7PAJ - chains c and 3 of the 56 polymer chains in the assembly; structure by electron microscopy, 7.30 A resolution (low resolution: residue-level contacts below are approximate; hydrogen-bond / salt-bridge calls are withheld).

[Chain c]
Name: 50S ribosomal protein L4
Source organism: Mycoplasma pneumoniae M129
UniProtKB: P75579 (RL4_MYCPN); numbering as in UniProt (aligned over 1-212)
Amino-acid sequence (212 residues; row label = number of the first residue in the row):
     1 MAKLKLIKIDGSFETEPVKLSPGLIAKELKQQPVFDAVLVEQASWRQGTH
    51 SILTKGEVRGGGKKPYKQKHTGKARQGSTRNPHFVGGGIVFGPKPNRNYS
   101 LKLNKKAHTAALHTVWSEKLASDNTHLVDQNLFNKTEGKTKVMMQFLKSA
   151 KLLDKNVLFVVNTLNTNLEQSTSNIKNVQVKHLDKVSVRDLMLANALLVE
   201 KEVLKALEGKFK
Disordered / not traced: 1, 212

[Chain 3]
Molecule: 23S ribosomal RNA
Source organism: Mycoplasma pneumoniae M129
Sequence (2907 nucleotides; row label = number of the first residue in the row):
     1 UACAAUAAGUUACUAAGGGCUUAUGGUGGAUGCCUUGGCACUAAUAGGCG
    51 AUGAAGGACGUGUUAACCUGCGAUAAGCUUCGGGUAGGUGGUAAGAACCU
   101 CAGAUCCGGAGAUUUCCGAAUGGAGCAAUCCGGUAGUUGGAAACAGCUAU
   151 CAUUAAUUGAUGAAUAAAUAGUCAAUUAAAGCAAUACGUGGUGAAGUGAA
   201 ACAUCUCAGUAGCCACAGGAAAAGAAAACGAAUGUGAUUCCGUGUGUAGU
   251 GGCGAGCGAAAGCGGAACAGGCCAAACUUAUCAUUAGAUAGGGGUUGUAG
   301 GGCUUGCAAUGUGGACUUGAAAACGAUAGAAGAAGCUGUUGGAAAGCAGC
   351 GCGCAAAAGGGUGAUAGCCCCGUAUUUGAAAUUGUUUUCAUACCUAGCGA
   401 GAUCCCUGAGUAGCUCGGAAAACGUUAUUUUGAGUGAAUCUGCCCAGACC
   451 AUUGGGUAAGCCUAAAUACUAAUUAGUGACCGAUAGCGAAACAGUACCGU
   501 GAGGGAAAGGUGAAAAGAACCCAGAGAUGGGAGUGAAAUAGAUUCUGAAA
   551 CCAUAUGCCUACAACGUGUCAGAGCACAUUAAUGUGUGAUGGCGUGCGUU
   601 UUGAAGUAUGAGCCGGCGAGUUAUGAUAGCAAGCGUUAGUUAACCAGGAG
   651 AUGGGGAGCUGUAGCGAAAGCGAGUUUUAAAAGAGCGUUUGUUUGUUAUU
   701 AUAGACCCGAAACGGGUUGAGCUAGUCAUGAGCAGGUUGAAGGUUGAGUA
   751 ACAUCAACUGGAGGACCGAACCGACUCUCGUUGAAACGAUAGCGGAUGAC
   801 UUGUGAUUAGGGGUGAAAUUCCAAUCGAAAUCCGUGAUAGCUGGUUCUCG
   851 UCGAAAUAGCUUUAAGGCUAGCGUGAGAUCACAAAUAAGUGGAGGUAAAG
   901 CUACUGAAUGUAUGAUGGCGCCACCUAGGCGUACUGAAUACAAUUAAACU
   951 CUGAAUGCCAUUUAUUUUAUUCUCGCAGUCAGACAGUGGGGGAUAAGCUU
  1001 CAUUGUCAAGAGGGGAAGAGCCCAGAUCAUUAAAUAAGGUCCCCAAAAUA
  1051 UACUAAGUGGAAAAGGAUGUGAAAGUGCUAAAACAGCAAGGAUGUUGGCU
  1101 UAGAAGCAGCCAUCGUUUAAAGAGUGCGUAACAGCUCACUUGUCGAGUGU
  1151 UUUUGCGCCGAAGAUGUAACGGGGCUAAGUAUAUUACCGAAUUUAUGGAU
  1201 AAGAUUUAUAUCUUGUGGUAGACGAGCGUUGUAUUGGAGUUGAAGUCAAA
  1251 GCGUGAGCAUUGGUGGAUCCAAUACAAGUGAGAAUGCCGGCAUGAGUAAC
  1301 GCUUGGGAGUGAGAAUCUCCCAAACCGAUUGACUAAGGUUUCCUGGACCA
  1351 GGGUCGUCCUUCCAGGGUUAGUCUGGACCUAAGCUGAGGCUGAAAAGCGU
  1401 AGGCGAUGGACAACAGGUUAAUAUUCCUGUACUUACAGUUAGACUGAUGG
  1451 AGUGACAAAGAAGGUUUUCCACCCCCAUAAUUGGAUUUGGGGAUAAAUCA
  1501 UAAGGUGGUACAAUAGGCAAAUCCGUUGUGCAUAACAUUGAGUGAUGAUG
  1551 UCGAGUGAAUGAGUGAUCAAGUAGCGAAGGUGGUAUUAAUCAUGCUUUCA
  1601 AGAAAAGCUUCUAGGGUUAAUCUAGCUGUAACCAGUACCGAGAACGAACA
  1651 CACGUAGUCAAGGAGAGGAUCCUAAGGUUAGCGAGUGAACUAUAGCCAAG
  1701 GAACUCUGCAAAUUAACCCCGUAAGUUAGCGAGAAGGGGUGCUUAUGUAA
  1751 AAGUAAGCCGCAGUGAAGAACGAGGGGGGACUGUUUAACUAAAACACAAC
  1801 UCUAUGCCAAACCGUAAGGUGAUGUAUAUGGGGUGACACCUGCCCAGUGC
  1851 UGGAAGGUUAAAGAAGGAGGUUAGCGCAAGCGAAGCUUUUAACUGAAGCC
  1901 CCAGUGAACGGCGGCCGUAACUAUAACGGUCCUAAGGUAGCGAAAUUCCU
  1951 AGUCGGGUAAAUUCCGUCCCGCUUGAAUGGUGUAACCAUCUCUUGACUGU
  2001 CUCGGCUAUAGACUCGGUGAAAUCCAGGUACGGGUGAAGACACCCGUUAG
  2051 GCGCAACGGGACGGAAAGACCCCGUGAAGCUUUACUGUAGCUUAAUAUUG
  2101 AUCAGGACAUUAUCAUGUAGAGAAUAGGUAGGAGCAAUCGAUGCAAGUUC
  2151 GCUAGGACUUGUUGAUGCGAAAGGUGGAAUACUACCCUUGGUUGUGUGCU
  2201 GUUCUAAUUGGUAACUGUUAUCCAGUUUCAAGACAGUGUUAGGUGGGCAG
  2251 UUUGACUGGGGCGGUCGCCUCCUAAAAGGUAACGGAGGCGUACAAAGGUA
  2301 CCUUCAGUACGGUUGGAAAUCGUAUGUAGAGUGUAAUGGUGUAAGGGUGC
  2351 UUGACUGUGAGACAUACAGGUCGAACAGGUGAGAAAUCAGGUCAUAGUGA
  2401 UCCGGUGGUCCAGUAUGGAAUGGCCAUCGCUCAACGGAUAAAAGCUACUC
  2451 CGGGGAUAACAGGCUGAUACUGCCCAAGAGUUCAUAUCGACGGCAGUGUU
  2501 UGGCACCUCGAUGUCGACUCAUCUCAUCCUCGAGCUGAAGCAGGUUCGAA
  2551 GGGUUCGGCUGUUCGCCGAUUAAAGAGAUACGUGAGUUGGGUUCAAACCG
  2601 UCGUGAGACAGGUUGGUCCCUAUCUAUUGUGCCCGUAGGAAGAUUGAAGA
  2651 GUGUUGCUUCUAGUACGAGAGGACCGAAGCGAGGACACCUCUUAUGCUCC
  2701 AGUUGUAGCGCCAGCUGCACCGCUGGGUAGUAACGUGUCUAUUAGAUAAA
  2751 CGCUGAAAGCAUCUAAGUGUGAAACUAUCUCAAAGAUUAAUCUUCCCAUU
  2801 UCGCAAGAAAGUAAGAGCCGUCAAAGACGAUGACGUUGAUAGGUUACAGG
  2851 UGUAAGCAUAGUGAUAUGUUGAGCUGAGUAAUACUAAUUGCUCGAGGACU
  2901 UAUUGGA
Disordered / not traced: 1-7, 923-927, 1560-1569, 2901-2907

[How chain c and chain 3 interact]
Residue-residue contacts (141):
  Lys30(c) - G633(3)
  Lys30(c) - C634(3)
  Pro33(c) - A632(3)
  Pro33(c) - G633(3)
  Glu41(c) - A651(3)
  Gln42(c) - A479(3)
  Ser44(c) - G650(3)
  Trp45(c) - A479(3)
  Arg46(c) - A479(3)
  Arg46(c) - A1276(3)
  Gln47(c) - G478(3)
  Gln47(c) - A479(3)
  Gln47(c) - A649(3)
  Thr49(c) - A40(3)
  Thr49(c) - C41(3)
  Ile52(c) - G486(3)
  Ile52(c) - G1278(3)
  Leu53(c) - C487(3)
  Leu53(c) - G488(3)
  Thr54(c) - G836(3)
  Lys55(c) - C708(3)
  Lys55(c) - G709(3)
  Lys55(c) - G836(3)
  Gly56(c) - G836(3)
  Arg59(c) - G488(3)
  Arg59(c) - G494(3)
  Gly60(c) - C833(3)
  Gly61(c) - C832(3)
  Gly61(c) - C833(3)
  Gly62(c) - C833(3)
  Lys63(c) - G504(3)
  Lys63(c) - U831(3)
  Lys63(c) - C832(3)
  Lys64(c) - A710(3)
  Gln68(c) - A710(3)
  Gln68(c) - C2451(3)
  Gln68(c) - G2452(3)
  Lys69(c) - G2068(3)
  Lys69(c) - A2069(3)
  Lys69(c) - C2451(3)
  Lys69(c) - G2452(3)
  His70(c) - A2066(3)
  His70(c) - A2067(3)
  Thr71(c) - U1285(3)
  Thr71(c) - A2066(3)
  Thr71(c) - A2067(3)
  Gly72(c) - U1285(3)
  Gly72(c) - A2066(3)
  Gly72(c) - A2067(3)
  Lys73(c) - U1285(3)
  Lys73(c) - G1286(3)
  Lys73(c) - C1287(3)
  Ala74(c) - U1285(3)
  Ala74(c) - G1286(3)
  Arg75(c) - G709(3)
  Arg75(c) - U842(3)
  Arg75(c) - U1285(3)
  Arg75(c) - A2067(3)
  Arg75(c) - G2453(3)
  Gln76(c) - G1286(3)
  Gln76(c) - C1287(3)
  Gly77(c) - G709(3)
  Gly77(c) - A710(3)
  Ser78(c) - G709(3)
  Arg80(c) - G505(3)
  Arg80(c) - A506(3)
  Asn81(c) - C708(3)
  His83(c) - A1284(3)
  His83(c) - G1286(3)
  His83(c) - C1287(3)
  Phe84(c) - C1287(3)
  Val85(c) - U484(3)
  Val85(c) - A485(3)
  Ile89(c) - G1278(3)
  Val90(c) - G836(3)
  Phe91(c) - A619(3)
  Phe91(c) - G620(3)
  Phe91(c) - U621(3)
  Phe91(c) - C706(3)
  Phe91(c) - G1278(3)
  Gly92(c) - G1278(3)
  Lys94(c) - U621(3)
  Asn96(c) - U622(3)
  Asn96(c) - A623(3)
  Arg97(c) - U622(3)
  Arg97(c) - A623(3)
  Arg97(c) - A1276(3)
  Arg97(c) - A1277(3)
  Asn98(c) - A623(3)
  Asn98(c) - U624(3)
  Leu101(c) - G695(3)
  Leu101(c) - U696(3)
  Lys102(c) - U640(3)
  Lys102(c) - U693(3)
  Lys102(c) - U694(3)
  Lys102(c) - G695(3)
  Leu103(c) - U652(3)
  Asn104(c) - U640(3)
  Asn104(c) - U641(3)
  Asn104(c) - U693(3)
  Lys105(c) - U640(3)
  Lys105(c) - U641(3)
  Lys105(c) - G653(3)
  Lys105(c) - G654(3)
  Lys105(c) - G655(3)
  Lys106(c) - C634(3)
  Lys106(c) - G639(3)
  Lys106(c) - U640(3)
  Ala107(c) - G633(3)
  His108(c) - A651(3)
  His108(c) - U652(3)
  Glu137(c) - A355(3)
  Gly138(c) - A355(3)
  Lys139(c) - C354(3)
  Lys139(c) - A355(3)
  Thr140(c) - C354(3)
  Lys141(c) - G353(3)
  Lys141(c) - C354(3)
  Met144(c) - C354(3)
  Met144(c) - A357(3)
  Gln170(c) - A355(3)
  Gln170(c) - A356(3)
  Ser173(c) - A356(3)
  Asn174(c) - C354(3)
  Asn174(c) - A356(3)
  Asn174(c) - A357(3)
  Asn174(c) - A358(3)
  Ile175(c) - A357(3)
  Lys176(c) - A357(3)
  Lys176(c) - A358(3)
  Lys181(c) - G648(3)
  Asp184(c) - A651(3)
  Lys185(c) - G647(3)
  Lys185(c) - G648(3)
  Lys185(c) - G650(3)
  Lys185(c) - A651(3)
  Val186(c) - A651(3)
  Ser187(c) - G650(3)
  Ser187(c) - A651(3)
  Asp190(c) - G648(3)
  Asp190(c) - G650(3)
Other interface residues (no listed pair), chain c (81 interface residues in all): Glu28, Gln32, Phe35, Asp36, Ala43, His50, Thr79, Pro82, Pro93, Thr109, Asp154, Arg189
Other interface residues (no listed pair), chain 3 (76 interface residues in all): C480, G618, G635, G704, C707, A711, A1233, G1236, A1274

[In short]
Chain c and chain 3 form an interface of 81 and 76 residues respectively.
Here chain c is 50S ribosomal protein L4 and chain 3 is 23S ribosomal RNA, both from Mycoplasma pneumoniae
M129. Entry 7PAJ (70S ribosome with EF-Tu-tRNA, P- and E-site tRNAs in Mycoplasma pneumoniae cells) was
determined by electron microscopy, deposited together with 7OOC, 7OOD, 7P6Z, 7PAH, 7PAI, 7PAK and 23 further
entries.
